Entry 7TF9 (electron microscopy, 2.61 A resolution); this record covers chains B and S of the 28 polymer chains in the assembly.

== Chain B (and S) ==
Molecule: Glutamine synthetase
Organism: Listeria monocytogenes
Notes: EC 6.3.1.2; chain S of this document is another copy of the same molecule, construct and numbering; everything in this record applies to it too
Reference sequence: A0A5D5GA79 (A0A5D5GA79_LISMN); residues 1-444 here = UniProt positions 1-444
Sequence (464 residues; numbered -19 to 444; the number before each row is that of its first residue; numbers below 1 keep their minus sign (Met-19 is residue -19)):
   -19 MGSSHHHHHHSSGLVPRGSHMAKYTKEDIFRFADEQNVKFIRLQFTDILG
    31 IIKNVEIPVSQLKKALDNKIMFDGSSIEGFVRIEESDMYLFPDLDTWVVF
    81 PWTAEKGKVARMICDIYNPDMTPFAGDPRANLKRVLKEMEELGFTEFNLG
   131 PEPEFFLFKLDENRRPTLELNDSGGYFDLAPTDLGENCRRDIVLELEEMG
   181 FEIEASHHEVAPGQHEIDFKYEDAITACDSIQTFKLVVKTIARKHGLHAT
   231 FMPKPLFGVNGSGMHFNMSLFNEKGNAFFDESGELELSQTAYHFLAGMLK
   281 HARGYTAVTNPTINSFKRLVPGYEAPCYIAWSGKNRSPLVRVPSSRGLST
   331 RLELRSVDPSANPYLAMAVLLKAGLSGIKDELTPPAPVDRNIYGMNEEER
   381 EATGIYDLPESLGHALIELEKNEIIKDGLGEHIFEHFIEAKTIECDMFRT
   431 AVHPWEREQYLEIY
Not modelled in the structure: -19 to 1
Construct notes: initiating methionine (-19); expression tag (-18 to 0); conflict Asn402 (Asp in A0A5D5GA79)
Metal / ion sites: Mg2+ site 1: Glu132, Glu333; Mg2+ site 2: Glu134, Glu189, Glu196
Ligand contacts: glutamine (GLN): Glu134, Tyr156, Glu189, Val190, Gln194, Asn240, Gly241, Ser242, Gly243, His245, Arg298, Tyr303, Glu304, Ala305, Arg335

== Interface between chain B and chain S ==
Pairs across the interface (76; chain B residue first):
  Leu29(B) - Tyr444(S)  hydrogen bond (backbone-side chain)
  Ile31(B) - Ile443(S)  hydrophobic
  Arg145(B) - Glu442(S)  salt bridge
  Pro146(B) - Leu441(S)  hydrophobic
  Pro146(B) - Glu442(S)
  Lys219(B) - Glu442(S)
  Lys219(B) - Ile443(S)
  Lys219(B) - Tyr444(S)  hydrogen bond (side chain-backbone)
  His228(B) - Leu441(S)
  His228(B) - Glu442(S)  salt bridge
  Thr230(B) - Leu441(S)  hydrogen bond (side chain-backbone)
  Thr230(B) - Tyr444(S)  hydrogen bond (side chain-backbone)
  Phe231(B) - Tyr444(S)  hydrogen bond (backbone-backbone)
  Met232(B) - Glu436(S)
  Met232(B) - Tyr440(S)
  Met232(B) - Leu441(S)  hydrophobic
  Met232(B) - Tyr444(S)  hydrogen bond (backbone-backbone)
  Lys234(B) - Val432(S)
  Pro235(B) - Val432(S)
  Pro235(B) - Arg437(S)
  Phe237(B) - Thr430(S)
  Thr292(B) - Tyr440(S)
  Thr292(B) - Tyr444(S)
  Ile293(B) - Tyr440(S)  hydrogen bond (backbone-side chain)
  Asn294(B) - Val432(S)
  Asn294(B) - Glu436(S)  hydrogen bond
  Asn294(B) - Tyr440(S)
  Lys297(B) - Arg429(S)  hydrogen bond (side chain-backbone)
  Lys297(B) - Ala431(S)  hydrogen bond (side chain-backbone)
  Lys297(B) - His433(S)  hydrogen bond
  Lys297(B) - Glu436(S)  salt bridge
  Ser340(B) - Tyr444(S)
  His394(B) - His394(S)
  Glu424(B) - Gln439(S)
  Glu424(B) - Tyr440(S)  hydrogen bond
  Met427(B) - Trp435(S)  hydrophobic
  Phe428(B) - Trp435(S)  hydrophobic
  Phe428(B) - Glu436(S)
  Arg429(B) - Lys297(S)  hydrogen bond (backbone-side chain)
  Thr430(B) - Phe237(S)
  Ala431(B) - Lys297(S)  hydrogen bond (backbone-side chain)
  Val432(B) - Lys234(S)
  Val432(B) - Pro235(S)
  Val432(B) - Asn294(S)
  His433(B) - Lys297(S)  hydrogen bond
  His433(B) - Phe428(S)
  His433(B) - His433(S)
  His433(B) - Trp435(S)
  Trp435(B) - Met427(S)  hydrophobic
  Trp435(B) - Phe428(S)  hydrophobic
  Trp435(B) - His433(S)
  Glu436(B) - Ile293(S)
  Glu436(B) - Asn294(S)  hydrogen bond
  Glu436(B) - Lys297(S)  salt bridge
  Arg437(B) - Leu148(S)
  Arg437(B) - Pro235(S)  hydrogen bond (side chain-backbone)
  Gln439(B) - Met427(S)
  Tyr440(B) - Met232(S)  hydrophobic
  Tyr440(B) - Thr292(S)
  Tyr440(B) - Ile293(S)  hydrogen bond (side chain-backbone)
  Tyr440(B) - Asn294(S)
  Tyr440(B) - Glu424(S)  hydrogen bond
  Leu441(B) - His228(S)  hydrogen bond (backbone-side chain)
  Leu441(B) - Thr230(S)  hydrogen bond (backbone-side chain)
  Leu441(B) - Met232(S)  hydrophobic
  Glu442(B) - Arg145(S)  salt bridge
  Glu442(B) - Pro146(S)
  Glu442(B) - His228(S)
  Ile443(B) - Ile31(S)  hydrophobic
  Ile443(B) - Lys219(S)
  Tyr444(B) - Leu29(S)  hydrogen bond (side chain-backbone)
  Tyr444(B) - Lys219(S)  hydrogen bond (backbone-side chain)
  Tyr444(B) - Thr230(S)  hydrogen bond (backbone-side chain)
  Tyr444(B) - Phe231(S)  hydrogen bond (backbone-backbone)
  Tyr444(B) - Thr292(S)
  Tyr444(B) - Ser340(S)
Interface residues without a listed pair, chain B (40 interface residues in all): Leu148, Leu236, Val300, Glu390, Pro434
Interface residues without a listed pair, chain S (40 interface residues in all): Leu236, Val300, Glu390, Pro434

== Summary ==
Chain B and chain S each contribute 40 residues to their interface; the contacts include 25 hydrogen bonds and
5 salt bridges. Among the polar pairs are Arg145(B)-Glu442(S), His228(B)-Glu442(S) and Lys297(B)-Glu436(S).
Bound to chain B: glutamine.
Chain B and chain S are both Glutamine synthetase (Listeria monocytogenes); the structure, L. monocytogenes
GS(14)-Q-GlnR peptide, was determined by electron microscopy (same publication as 7TEA, 7TEC, 7TF6, 7TFA, 7TFB
and 7TFC).
